PDB entry 4D2R | X-ray diffraction, 2.10 A resolution | chain A

== Chain A ==
Protein: Insulin-like growth factor 1 receptor
From: Homo sapiens
Notes: EC 2.7.10.1; fragment: kinase domain, residues 985-1286
Reference sequence: P08069 (IGF1R_HUMAN); numbering as in UniProt (aligned over 985-1286)
Amino-acid sequence (302 residues; row label = number of the first residue in the row):
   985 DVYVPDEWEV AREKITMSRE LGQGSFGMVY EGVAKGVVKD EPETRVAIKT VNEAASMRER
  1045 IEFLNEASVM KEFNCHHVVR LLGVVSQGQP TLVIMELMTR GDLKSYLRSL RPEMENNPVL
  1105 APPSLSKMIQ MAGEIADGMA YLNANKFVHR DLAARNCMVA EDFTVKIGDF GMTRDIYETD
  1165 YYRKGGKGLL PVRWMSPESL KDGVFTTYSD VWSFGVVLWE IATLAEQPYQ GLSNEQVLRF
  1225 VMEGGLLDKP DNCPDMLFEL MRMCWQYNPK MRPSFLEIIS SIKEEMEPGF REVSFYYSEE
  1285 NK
Unresolved in the structure: 1169-1170
Ligand contacts: DYK (N-{2-methoxy-4-[(1-methylpiperidin-4-yl)oxy]phenyl}-4-(1H-pyrrolo[2,3-c]pyridin-3-yl)pyrimidin-2-amine): Leu1005, Gly1006, Gln1007, Val1013, Glu1015, Ala1031, Glu1080, Leu1081, Met1082, Thr1083, Arg1084, Gly1085, Met1142, Met1156
Swiss-Prot annotation at these positions:
  - active site: Asp1135 (Proton acceptor)
  - binding site (ATP): Leu1005 to Val1013, Lys1033
  - modified residue: Tyr1161 (Phosphotyrosine), Tyr1165 (Phosphotyrosine), Tyr1166 (Phosphotyrosine), Ser1278 (Phosphoserine), Ser1282 (Phosphoserine)
  - cross-link (Glycyl lysine isopeptide (Lys-Gly)): Lys1168 (interchain with G-Cter in ubiquitin), Lys1171 (interchain with G-Cter in ubiquitin)
  - natural variant: Arg1256 (R1256S: In IGF1RES)
  - mutagenesis: Lys1033 (K1033A: Kinase inactive. Abolishes tyrosine phosphorylation and abolishes interaction with IRS1, SHC1 and PIK3R1), Tyr1280 (Y1280F: No effect on GRB10-binding), Tyr1281 (Y1281F: No effect on GRB10-binding)

== Summary ==
Chain A binds compound DYK. From UniProt: active-site residue Asp1135, 10 ATP-binding residues and 3
mutagenesis sites.
Chain A is Insulin-like growth factor 1 receptor (Homo sapiens); the structure, Human IGF in complex with a
Dyrk1B inhibitor, was determined by X-ray diffraction, deposited together with 4D2S.
